PDB entry 7DQO | X-ray diffraction, 1.70 A resolution | chains A and F of the 4 polymer chains in the assembly

# Chain A (and F)
Molecule: Ferritin
Organism: Penaeus japonicus
Notes: EC 1.16.3.1; chain F of this document is another copy of the same molecule, construct and numbering; everything in this record applies to it too
Reference sequence: T2B7E1 (T2B7E1_PENJP); residue numbers follow UniProt; this construct covers 2-170
Sequence (169 residues; numbered 2 to 170; the number before each row is that of its first residue):
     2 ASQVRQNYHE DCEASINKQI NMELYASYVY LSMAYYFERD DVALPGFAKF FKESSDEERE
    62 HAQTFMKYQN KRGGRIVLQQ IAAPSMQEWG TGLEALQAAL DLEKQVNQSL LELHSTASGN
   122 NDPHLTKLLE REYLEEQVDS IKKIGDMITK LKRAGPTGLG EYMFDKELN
Sequence notes: engineered mutation R132 (Asp in T2B7E1)
Bound ions: Fe ion: E24, E59

# Chain A / chain F interface
Residue-residue contacts (25; chain A residue first):
  Q4(A) - L101(F)
  Q4(A) - K105(F)  hydrogen bond (backbone-side chain)
  Q4(A) - G146(F)  hydrogen bond (side chain-backbone)
  Q4(A) - I149(F)
  Q4(A) - T150(F)  hydrogen bond
  V5(A) - I142(F)
  R6(A) - K105(F)
  Q7(A) - K105(F)  hydrogen bond (side chain-backbone)
  Q7(A) - N108(F)  hydrogen bond
  Q7(A) - Q109(F)
  Q7(A) - I142(F)
  N8(A) - L112(F)
  N71(A) - K143(F)
  K72(A) - E136(F)  salt bridge
  K72(A) - D140(F)  salt bridge
  P124(A) - L112(F)  hydrophobic
  P124(A) - H115(F)
  P124(A) - E131(F)
  P124(A) - L135(F)  hydrophobic
  H125(A) - L135(F)
  H125(A) - E136(F)  salt bridge
  H125(A) - V139(F)
  K128(A) - E131(F)
  K128(A) - E136(F)
  R132(A) - E136(F)  salt bridge
Interface residues without a listed pair, chain A (13 interface residues in all): R73, T127
Interface residues without a listed pair, chain F (17 interface residues in all): R132

# In short
The interface between chain A and chain F involves 13 residues on one side and 17 on the other, with 5
hydrogen bonds and 4 salt bridges. Polar contacts include K72(A)-E136(F), K72(A)-D140(F) and H125(A)-E136(F).
E24(A) and E59(A) form the Fe ion site.
Both chains are Ferritin (Penaeus japonicus). Entry 7DQO (Marsupenaeus japonicus ferritin mutant-D132R) was
determined by X-ray diffraction together with 7DQP from the same study.
